2E39 - chain A; structure by X-ray diffraction, 1.30 A resolution.

# Chain A
Molecule: Peroxidase
Source organism: 'Arthromyces ramosus'
Notes: EC 1.11.1.7
Reference sequence: P28313 (PER_ARTRA); residues 1-344 here correspond to UniProt positions 21-364 (UniProt number = residue number + 20)
Chain sequence (344 residues; each row starts with the number of its first residue):
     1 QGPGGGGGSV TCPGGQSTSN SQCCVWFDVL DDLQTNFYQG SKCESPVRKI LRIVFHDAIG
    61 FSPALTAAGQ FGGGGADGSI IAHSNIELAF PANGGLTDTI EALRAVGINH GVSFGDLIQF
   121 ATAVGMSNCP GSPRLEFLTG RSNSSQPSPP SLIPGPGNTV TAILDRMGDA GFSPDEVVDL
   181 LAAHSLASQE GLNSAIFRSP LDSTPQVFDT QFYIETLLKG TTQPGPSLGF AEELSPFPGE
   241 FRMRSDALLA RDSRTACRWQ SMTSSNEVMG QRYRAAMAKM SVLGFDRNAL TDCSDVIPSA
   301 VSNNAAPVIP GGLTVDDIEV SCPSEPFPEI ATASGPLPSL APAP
Not modelled in the structure: 1-8
Disulfide bonds: C12-C24, C23-C293, C43-C129, C257-C322
Covalently attached groups: N-acetylglucosamine (NAG) linked to N143; alpha-D-mannopyranose (MAN) linked to S339
Ion coordination: Ca2+ site 1: D57, G75, D77, S79; heme Fe: H184 (together with cyanide ion); Ca2+ site 2: S185, D202, T204, V207, D209
Ligand contacts:
  - cyanide ion (CYN): R52, F55, H56, H184
  - heme (HEM): R48, K49, L51, R52, F55, P154, G155, P156, I163, V177, L180, L181, A183, H184, L186, A187, S188, Q189, E190, G191, L192, M243, S245, Y273, M277, M280
UniProt features mapped onto this chain:
  - active site: H56 (Proton acceptor)
  - binding site (Ca(2+)): D57, G75, D77, S79, S185, D202, T204, V207, D209
  - binding site (heme b): H184
  - site: R52 (Transition state stabilizer)
  - modified residue: Q1 (Pyrrolidone carboxylic acid)
  - glycosylation: N143 (N-linked (GlcNAc...) (high mannose) asparagine)

# In short
Bound to chain A: cyanide ion and heme. Alpha-D-mannopyranose is covalently linked to S339. Covalently linked
N-acetylglucosamine: at N143. The Ca2+ site 1 is built by D57, G75, D77 and S79. From UniProt: active-site
residue H56, 9 Ca2+-binding residues and heme b-binding residue H184.
Chain A is Peroxidase ('Arthromyces ramosus'); the structure, Crystal structure of the CN-bound form of
Arthromyces ramosus peroxidase at 1.3 Angstroms resolution, was determined by X-ray diffraction, deposited
together with 2E3A and 2E3B.
